PDB entry 4NRP | X-ray diffraction, 1.80 A resolution | chain A

== Chain A ==
Molecule: RNA demethylase ALKBH5
Source organism: Homo sapiens
Notes: EC 1.14.11.-
Reference sequence: Q6P6C2 (ALKB5_HUMAN); residue numbers follow UniProt; this construct covers 66-292
Sequence (230 residues; row label = number of the first residue in the row):
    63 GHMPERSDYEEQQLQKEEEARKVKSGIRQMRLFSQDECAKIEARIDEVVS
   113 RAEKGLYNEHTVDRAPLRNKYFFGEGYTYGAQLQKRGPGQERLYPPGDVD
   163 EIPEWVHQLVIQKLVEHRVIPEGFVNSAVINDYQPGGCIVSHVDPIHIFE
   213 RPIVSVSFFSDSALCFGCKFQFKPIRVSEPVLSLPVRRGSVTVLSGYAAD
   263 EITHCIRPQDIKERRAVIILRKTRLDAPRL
Not modelled in the structure: 63-73, 141-148
Differences from the reference sequence: expression tag (63-65)
Disulfide bonds: Cys-230/Cys-267
Bound ions: Mn2+: His-204, Asp-206, His-266 (together with N-oxalylglycine)
Ligand contacts: N-oxalylglycine (OGA): Lys-132, Asn-193, Tyr-195, Ile-201, His-204, Asp-206, Leu-226, His-266, Ile-268, Arg-277, Val-279, Ile-281, Arg-283
From the paper describing this entry:
  - binding site for N-oxalylglycine: Tyr-195, Arg-277
  - mutagenesis - R130A, Y141A, Y195A, H204A, R277A/R283A: abolished catalytic activity
  - mutagenesis - K132A, Y139A (less than 2%), H209A/I210A (less than 1%), F232D/Q233D/F234E, R269E/Q271E: decreased catalytic activity
  - mutagenesis - C230S: unchanged catalytic activity on single-stranded nucleic acids
  - mutagenesis - C230S: increased catalytic activity on double-stranded nucleic acids
  - mutagenesis - C230S: increased binding to dsDNA
  - mutagenesis - Q146A/K147D/R148D, Q146A/K147A/R148A: decreased catalytic activity on ssDNA
  - mutagenesis - K231A/K235A, K231E/K235E, R269A/Q271A: unchanged catalytic activity
  - mutagenesis - F232A/F234A: decreased catalytic activity on m6A-containing ssDNA
  - disease-associated variants - E153G: unchanged catalytic activity
  - post-translational modification sites: Lys-132 (citing earlier work)
  - specificity-determining residues: Cys-230

== Overview ==
Chain A binds N-oxalylglycine. His-204, Asp-206 and His-266 coordinate Mn2+. From the paper: a binding site
for N-oxalylglycine at Tyr-195 and Arg-277; R130A, Y141A and Y195A, among others, abolish catalytic activity;
18 substitutions were tested in all.
Chain A is RNA demethylase ALKBH5 (Homo sapiens); the structure, Crystal structure of human ALKBH5 in complex
with N-oxalylglycine, was determined by X-ray diffraction (same publication as 4NRM, 4NRO, 4NRQ and 4O7X).
